PDB entry 4MCD | X-ray diffraction, 1.55 A resolution | chain A

[Chain A]
Name: tRNA (guanine-N(1)-)-methyltransferase
Organism: Haemophilus influenzae Rd KW20
Notes: EC 2.1.1.228
UniProtKB: P43912 (TRMD_HAEIN); numbering as in UniProt (aligned over 1-246)
Sequence (246 residues; numbered 1 to 246; the number before each row is that of its first residue):
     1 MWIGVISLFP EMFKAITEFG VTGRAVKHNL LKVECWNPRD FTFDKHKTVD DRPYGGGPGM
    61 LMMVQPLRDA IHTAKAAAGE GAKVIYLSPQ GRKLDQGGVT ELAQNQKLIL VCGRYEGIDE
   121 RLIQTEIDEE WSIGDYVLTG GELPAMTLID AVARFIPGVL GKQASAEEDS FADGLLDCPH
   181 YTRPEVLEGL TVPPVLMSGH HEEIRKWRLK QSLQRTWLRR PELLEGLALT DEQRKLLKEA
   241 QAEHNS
Disordered / not traced: 161-169
Ligand contacts: 22L (5-phenylthieno[2,3-d]pyrimidin-4(3H)-one): Tyr86, Leu87, Ser88, Pro89, Gly113, Arg114, Tyr115, Trp131, Ser132, Ile133, Gly134, Tyr136, Val137, Leu138, Thr139, Gly140, Gly141, Pro144

[Overview]
Ligands of chain A: compound 22L.
Chain A is tRNA (guanine-N(1)-)-methyltransferase (Haemophilus influenzae Rd KW20); the structure, hinTrmD in
complex with 5-PHENYLTHIENO[2,3-D]PYRIMIDIN-4(3H)-ONE, was determined by X-ray diffraction together with 4MCB
and 4MCC from the same study.
